1IWM - chain A; structure by X-ray diffraction, 1.90 A resolution.

# Chain A
Name: Outer Membrane Lipoprotein LolB
Organism: Escherichia coli
Reference sequence: P61320 (LOLB_ECOLI); residues 1-186 here correspond to UniProt positions 22-207 (UniProt number = residue number + 21)
Chain sequence (186 residues; each row starts with the number of its first residue):
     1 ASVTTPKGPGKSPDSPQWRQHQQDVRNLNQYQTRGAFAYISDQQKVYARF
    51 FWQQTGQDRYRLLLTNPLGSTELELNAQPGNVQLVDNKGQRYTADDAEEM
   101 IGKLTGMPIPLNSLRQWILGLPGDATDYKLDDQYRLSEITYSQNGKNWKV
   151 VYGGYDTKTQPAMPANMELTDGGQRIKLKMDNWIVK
Unresolved in the structure: 1-9
Construct notes: engineered mutation Ala1 (Cys22 in P61320)
From the paper describing this entry:
  - conformationally variable residues (side-chain flip): Leu64

# Summary
From the paper: conformational variability at Leu64.
Chain A is Outer Membrane Lipoprotein LolB (Escherichia coli); the structure, Crystal Structure of the Outer
Membrane Lipoprotein Receptor, LolB, was determined by X-ray diffraction (same publication as 1IWL, 1IWN and
1UA8).
